PDB entry 1LIF | X-ray diffraction, 1.60 A resolution | chain A

[Chain A]
Molecule: Adipocyte lipid-binding protein
Source organism: Mus musculus
UniProt: P04117 (FABPA_MOUSE); residue numbers follow UniProt; this construct covers 1-131
Chain sequence (131 residues; row label = number of the first residue in the row):
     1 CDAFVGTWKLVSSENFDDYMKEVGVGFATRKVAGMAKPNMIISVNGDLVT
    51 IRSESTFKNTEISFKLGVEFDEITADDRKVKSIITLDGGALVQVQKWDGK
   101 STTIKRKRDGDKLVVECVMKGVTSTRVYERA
Curated features (UniProtKB/Swiss-Prot):
  - modified residue: Ser13 (Phosphoserine)

[In short]
Chain A is Adipocyte lipid-binding protein (Mus musculus); the structure, The adipocyte lipid-binding protein
at 1.6 angstroms resolution: crystal structures of the apoprotein and with bound ..., was determined by X-ray
diffraction (same publication as 1LIB and 1LID).
